Entry 9IOZ (electron microscopy, 3.90 A resolution); this record covers chains C and G of the 12 polymer chains in the assembly.

Chain C:
Molecule: Baseplate tube protein p140
Organism: Escherichia phage T5
Reference sequence: Q6QGE3 (BP140_BPT5); residue numbers follow UniProt; this construct covers 1-298
Sequence (298 residues; row label = number of the first residue in the row):
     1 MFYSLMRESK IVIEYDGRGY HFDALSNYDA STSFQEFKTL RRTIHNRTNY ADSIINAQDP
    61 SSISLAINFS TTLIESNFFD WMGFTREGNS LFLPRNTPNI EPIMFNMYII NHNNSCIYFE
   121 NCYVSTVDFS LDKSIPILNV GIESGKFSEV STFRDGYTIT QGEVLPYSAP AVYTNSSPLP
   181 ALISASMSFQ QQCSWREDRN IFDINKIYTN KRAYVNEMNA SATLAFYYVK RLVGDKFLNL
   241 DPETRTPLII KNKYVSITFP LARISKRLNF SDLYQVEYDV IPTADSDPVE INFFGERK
Not modelled in the structure: 1, 295-298

Chain G:
Molecule: Distal tail protein pb9
Organism: Escherichia phage T5
Reference sequence: Q6QGE8 (DIT_BPT5); numbering as in UniProt (aligned over 1-204)
Sequence (204 residues; row label = number of the first residue in the row):
     1 MRLPDPYTNP EYPGLGFESV NLVDNDPMIR DELPNGKVKE VKISAQYWGI NISYPELFPD
    61 EYAFLDSRLL EYKRTGDYLD VLLPQYEAFR VRGDTKSVTI PAGQKGSQII LNTNGTLTGQ
   121 PKAGDLFKLS THPKVYKITN FSSSGNVWNI SLYPDLFITT TGSEKPVFNG ILFRTKLMNG
   181 DSFGSTLNNN GTYSGISLSL RESL

How chain C and chain G interact:
Contacting residue pairs (31):
  F37(C) with E56(G); N190(G); T192(G)
  T39(C) with E56(G)
  R41(C) with P13(G), hydrogen bond (side chain-backbone); G14(G); P55(G); E56(G), hydrogen bond (side chain-backbone); F58(G); E61(G), salt bridge
  R42(C) with E18(G); P55(G)
  T43(C) with G16(G); F17(G)
  I44(C) with F17(G), hydrogen bond (backbone-backbone); V20(G), hydrophobic; P84(G), hydrophobic; Q85(G)
  H45(C) with D5(G), salt bridge; Y7(G); G16(G); F17(G); P84(G)
  N46(C) with P6(G)
  D52(C) with F58(G)
  N56(C) with N190(G)
  R199(C) with N189(G), hydrogen bond (backbone-side chain); N190(G), hydrogen bond
  N200(C) with N189(G), hydrogen bond (backbone-side chain)
  I201(C) with L187(G), hydrophobic
  I204(C) with G191(G)
Interface residues without a listed pair, chain G (23 interface residues in all): L57, L82, N188

In short:
The interface between chain C and chain G involves 14 residues on one side and 23 on the other, with 6
hydrogen bonds and 2 salt bridges. Polar pairs include R41(C)-E61(G), H45(C)-D5(G) and R41(C)-P13(G).
Chain C is Baseplate tube protein p140 and chain G is Distal tail protein pb9, both from Escherichia phage T5;
the structure, Structure of the bacteriophage T5 tail tip complex, was determined by electron microscopy
together with 8ZVI, 9ILP and 9IMV from the same study.
